Entry 8EG8 (electron microscopy, 3.30 A resolution); this record covers chains B and I of the 8 polymer chains in the assembly.

== Chain B ==
Molecule: template DNA
Sequence (32 nucleotides; each row starts with the number of its first residue):
     1 TCTGAATTTA CGGGCGCAAC TATGCCGGAC GC
Not modelled in the structure: 31-32

== Chain I ==
Name: DNA-directed RNA polymerase subunit beta
Source organism: Escherichia coli
Notes: EC 2.7.7.6
UniProtKB: P0A8V4 (RPOB_ECO57); residue numbers follow UniProt; this construct covers 1-1342
Sequence (1342 residues; each row starts with the number of its first residue):
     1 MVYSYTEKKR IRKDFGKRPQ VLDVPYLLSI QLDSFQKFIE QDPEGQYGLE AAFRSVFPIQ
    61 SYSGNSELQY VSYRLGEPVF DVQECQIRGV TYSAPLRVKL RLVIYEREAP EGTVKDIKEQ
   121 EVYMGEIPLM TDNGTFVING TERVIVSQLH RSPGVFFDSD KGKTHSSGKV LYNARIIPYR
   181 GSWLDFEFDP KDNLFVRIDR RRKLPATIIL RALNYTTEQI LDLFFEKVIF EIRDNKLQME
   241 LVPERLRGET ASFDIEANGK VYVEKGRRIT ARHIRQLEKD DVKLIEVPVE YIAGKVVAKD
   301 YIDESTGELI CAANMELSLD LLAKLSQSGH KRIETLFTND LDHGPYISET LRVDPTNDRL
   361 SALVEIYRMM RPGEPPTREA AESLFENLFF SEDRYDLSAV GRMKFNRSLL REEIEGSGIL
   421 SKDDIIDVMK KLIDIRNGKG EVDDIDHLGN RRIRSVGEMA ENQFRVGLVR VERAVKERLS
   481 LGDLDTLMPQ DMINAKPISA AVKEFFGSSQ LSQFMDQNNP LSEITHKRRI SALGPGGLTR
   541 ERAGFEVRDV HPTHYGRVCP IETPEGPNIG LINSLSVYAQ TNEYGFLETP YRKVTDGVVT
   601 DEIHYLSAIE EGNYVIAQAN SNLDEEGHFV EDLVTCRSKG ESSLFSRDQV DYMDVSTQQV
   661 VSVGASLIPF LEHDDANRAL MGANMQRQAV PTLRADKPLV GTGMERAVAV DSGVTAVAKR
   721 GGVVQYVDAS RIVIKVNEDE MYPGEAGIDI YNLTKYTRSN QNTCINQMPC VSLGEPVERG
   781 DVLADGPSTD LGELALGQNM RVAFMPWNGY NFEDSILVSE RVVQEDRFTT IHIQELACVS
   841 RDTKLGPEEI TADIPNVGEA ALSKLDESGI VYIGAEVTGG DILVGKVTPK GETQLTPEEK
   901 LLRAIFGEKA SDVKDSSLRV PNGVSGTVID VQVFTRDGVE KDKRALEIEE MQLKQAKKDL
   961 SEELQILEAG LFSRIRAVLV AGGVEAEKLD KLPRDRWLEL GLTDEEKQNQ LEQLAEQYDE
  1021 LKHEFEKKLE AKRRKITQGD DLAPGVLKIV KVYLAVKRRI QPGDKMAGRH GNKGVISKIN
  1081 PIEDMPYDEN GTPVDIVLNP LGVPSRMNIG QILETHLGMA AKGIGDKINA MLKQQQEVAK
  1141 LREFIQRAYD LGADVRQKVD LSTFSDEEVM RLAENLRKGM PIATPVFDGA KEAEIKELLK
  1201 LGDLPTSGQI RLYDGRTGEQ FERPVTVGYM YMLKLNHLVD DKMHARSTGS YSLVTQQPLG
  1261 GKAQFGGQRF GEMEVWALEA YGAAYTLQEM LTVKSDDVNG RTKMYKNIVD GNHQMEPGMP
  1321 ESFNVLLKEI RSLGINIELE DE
Not modelled in the structure: 1
Residues lining bound ligands:
  - chapso (1N7), molecule 1: Gln46, Tyr47, Tyr179, Asp396, Ser398, Ala399, Val400, Arg452, Glu458, Glu461, Glu583, Tyr584
  - chapso (1N7), molecule 2: Gln725, Tyr726, Glu962, Gln965, Ile966, Ala969, Ser973
Curated features (UniProtKB/Swiss-Prot):
  - modified residue (N6-acetyllysine): Lys1022, Lys1200

== How chain B and chain I interact ==
Residue-residue contacts - 15 pairs, chain B then chain I:
  DT9(B) - His165(I)  phosphate contact
  DT9(B) - Pro190(I)  phosphate contact
  DC17(B) - Met1273(I)  sugar contact
  DA18(B) - Arg1269(I)  salt bridge to the phosphate
  DA18(B) - Gly1271(I)  phosphate contact
  DA19(B) - Gln1268(I)  sugar contact
  DA19(B) - Arg1269(I)  hydrogen bond to the phosphate
  DC20(B) - Gly1261(I)  phosphate contact
  DC20(B) - Lys1262(I)  hydrogen bond to the phosphate
  DT21(B) - Lys1262(I)  phosphate contact
  DT21(B) - Ala1263(I)  phosphate contact
  DA22(B) - Phe514(I)  sugar contact
  DT23(B) - Arg143(I)  hydrogen bond to the phosphate
  DG24(B) - Asn139(I)  hydrogen bond to the phosphate
  DG24(B) - Gly507(I)  sugar contact
Also at the interface, not in a pair above, chain B (11 interface residues in all): DT8, DC25
Also at the interface, not in a pair above, chain I (20 interface residues in all): Ile138, Thr141, Ser166, Lys503, Ser508, Glu1272, Glu1274

== Overview ==
Chain B and chain I form an interface of 11 and 20 residues respectively; the contacts include 4 hydrogen
bonds and 1 salt bridge. Among the polar pairs are DA19(B)-Arg1269(I), DC20(B)-Lys1262(I) and
DT23(B)-Arg143(I). Chain I binds chapso.
Chain B is template DNA and chain I is DNA-directed RNA polymerase subunit beta (Escherichia coli); the
structure, Cryo-EM structure of consensus elemental paused elongation complex with a folded TL, was determined
by electron microscopy together with 8EG7, 8EGB, 8EH8, 8EH9, 8EHA, 8EHF and 8EHI from the same study.
